Entry 4WZB (X-ray diffraction, 2.30 A resolution); this record covers chains A and D of the 8 polymer chains in the assembly.

[Chain A]
Protein: Nitrogenase molybdenum-iron protein alpha chain
Source organism: Azotobacter vinelandii
Notes: EC 1.18.6.1
UniProt: P07328 (NIFD_AZOVI); residue numbers follow UniProt; this construct covers 4-480
Sequence (477 residues; numbered 4 to 480; the number before each row is that of its first residue):
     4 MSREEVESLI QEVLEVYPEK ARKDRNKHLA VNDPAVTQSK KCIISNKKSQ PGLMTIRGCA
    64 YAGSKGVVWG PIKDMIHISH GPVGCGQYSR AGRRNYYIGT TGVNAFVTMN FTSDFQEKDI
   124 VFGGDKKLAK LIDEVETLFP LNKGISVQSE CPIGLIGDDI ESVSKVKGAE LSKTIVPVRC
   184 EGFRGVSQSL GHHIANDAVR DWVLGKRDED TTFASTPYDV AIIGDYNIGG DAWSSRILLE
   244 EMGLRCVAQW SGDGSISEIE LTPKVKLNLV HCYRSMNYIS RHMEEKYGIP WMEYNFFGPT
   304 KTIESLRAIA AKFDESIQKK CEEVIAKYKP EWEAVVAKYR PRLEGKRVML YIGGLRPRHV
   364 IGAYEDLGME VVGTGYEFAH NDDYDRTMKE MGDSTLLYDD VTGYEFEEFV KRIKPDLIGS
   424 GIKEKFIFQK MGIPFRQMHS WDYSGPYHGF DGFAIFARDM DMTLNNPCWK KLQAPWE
Construct notes: variant Q440 (Glu in P07328)
Metal / ion sites: fe(8)-S(7) cluster Fe: C62, C88, C154 (shared with 2 residues of chain B); Fe ion near C275 (its only coordinating residue here)
Residues lining bound ligands:
  - fe(8)-S(7) cluster (CLF): C62, Y64, P85, V86, G87, C88, Y91, E153, C154, G185
  - 3-hydroxy-3-carboxy-adipic acid (HCA): A65, G95, R96, Q191, G424, I425, K426, Q440, H442
  - ICS (iron-sulfur-molybdenum cluster with interstitial carbon): V70, R96, H195, Y229, I231, C275, R277, S278, I355, G356, G357, L358, R359, P360, F381, M441, H442
Curated features (UniProtKB/Swiss-Prot):
  - binding site ([8Fe-7S] cluster): C62, C88, C154
  - binding site ([7Fe-Mo-9S-C-homocitryl] cluster): C275, H442
  - mutagenesis: H195 (H195Q: No nitrogenase activity)

[Chain D]
Protein: Nitrogenase molybdenum-iron protein beta chain
Source organism: Azotobacter vinelandii
Notes: EC 1.18.6.1
UniProt: P07329 (NIFK_AZOVI); numbering as in UniProt (aligned over 2-523)
Sequence (522 residues; each row starts with the number of its first residue):
     2 SQQVDKIKAS YPLFLDQDYK DMLAKKRDGF EEKYPQDKID EVFQWTTTKE YQELNFQREA
    62 LTVNPAKACQ PLGAVLCALG FEKTMPYVHG SQGCVAYFRS YFNRHFREPV SCVSDSMTED
   122 AAVFGGQQNM KDGLQNCKAT YKPDMIAVST TCMAEVIGDD LNAFINNSKK EGFIPDEFPV
   182 PFAHTPSFVG SHVTGWDNMF EGIARYFTLK SMDDKVVGSN KKINIVPGFE TYLGNFRVIK
   242 RMLSEMGVGY SLLSDPEEVL DTPADGQFRM YAGGTTQEEM KDAPNALNTV LLQPWHLEKT
   302 KKFVEGTWKH EVPKLNIPMG LDWTDEFLMK VSEISGQPIP ASLTKERGRL VDMMTDSHTW
   362 LHGKRFALWG DPDFVMGLVK FLLELGCEPV HILCHNGNKR WKKAVDAILA ASPYGKNATV
   422 YIGKDLWHLR SLVFTDKPDF MIGNSYGKFI QRDTLHKGKE FEVPLIRIGF PIFDRHHLHR
   482 STTLGYEGAM QILTTLVNSI LERLDEETRG MQATDYNHDL VR
Metal / ion sites: fe(8)-S(7) cluster Fe: C70, C95, C153 (shared with 3 residues of chain C); Fe2+ site 1: R108, E109 (shared with 2 residues of chain B); Fe2+ site 2: D353, D357 (shared with 2 residues of chain B)
Residues lining bound ligands: fe(8)-S(7) cluster (CLF): C70, P72, S92, G94, C95, Y98, F99, T152, C153, S188
Curated features (UniProtKB/Swiss-Prot):
  - binding site ([8Fe-7S] cluster): C70, C95, C153, S188

[How chain A and chain D interact]
Pairs across the interface (46; chain A residue first):
  R93(A) with L521(D)
  A94(A) with L521(D), hydrophobic; V522(D)
  R97(A) with N518(D); D520(D), salt bridge
  Y99(A) with Y517(D); N518(D), hydrogen bond; D520(D), hydrogen bond
  Y100(A) with Y517(D)
  I101(A) with Q513(D)
  G102(A) with Q513(D)
  T103(A) with M512(D); Q513(D), hydrogen bond
  T104(A) with M512(D)
  F429(A) with D357(D)
  Q432(A) with T356(D), hydrogen bond; D357(D), hydrogen bond
  K433(A) with D353(D), salt bridge
  R439(A) with T360(D)
  Y446(A) with W361(D), hydrophobic; V522(D); R523(D)
  M465(A) with T360(D); H363(D)
  T466(A) with H359(D), hydrogen bond
  N469(A) with H359(D); H363(D)
  P470(A) with E385(D); Y415(D), hydrophobic
  W472(A) with T356(D)
  K474(A) with L322(D); D323(D), salt bridge; R348(D), hydrogen bond (backbone-side chain); V352(D)
  L475(A) with V352(D), hydrophobic
  Q476(A) with R348(D)
  A477(A) with R348(D)
  P478(A) with D326(D); M330(D), hydrophobic; R348(D)
  W479(A) with D326(D); M330(D), hydrophobic; I340(D), hydrophobic; T345(D), hydrogen bond; R348(D); Y487(D)
Interface residues without a listed pair, chain A (29 interface residues in all): N107, W236, N468, C471
Interface residues without a listed pair, chain D (31 interface residues in all): M355, L384, L386, G387, D516

[Summary]
The interface between chain A and chain D involves 29 residues on one side and 31 on the other, with 8
hydrogen bonds and 3 salt bridges. Among the polar pairs are R97(A)-D520(D), K433(A)-D353(D) and
K474(A)-D323(D).
Here chain A is Nitrogenase molybdenum-iron protein alpha chain and chain D is Nitrogenase molybdenum-iron
protein beta chain, both from Azotobacter vinelandii. Entry 4WZB (Crystal Structure of MgAMPPCP-bound Av2-Av1
complex) was determined by X-ray diffraction together with 2AFH and 2AFI from the same study.
